Entry 4TQJ (X-ray diffraction, 2.00 A resolution); this record covers chains A and B.

Chain A (and B):
Protein: Lectin 2
From: Agrocybe aegerita
Notes: chain B of this document is another copy of the same molecule, construct and numbering; everything in this record applies to it too
UniProtKB: H6CS64 (H6CS64_AGRAE); numbering as in UniProt (aligned over 2-407)
Sequence (406 residues; row label = number of the first residue in the row):
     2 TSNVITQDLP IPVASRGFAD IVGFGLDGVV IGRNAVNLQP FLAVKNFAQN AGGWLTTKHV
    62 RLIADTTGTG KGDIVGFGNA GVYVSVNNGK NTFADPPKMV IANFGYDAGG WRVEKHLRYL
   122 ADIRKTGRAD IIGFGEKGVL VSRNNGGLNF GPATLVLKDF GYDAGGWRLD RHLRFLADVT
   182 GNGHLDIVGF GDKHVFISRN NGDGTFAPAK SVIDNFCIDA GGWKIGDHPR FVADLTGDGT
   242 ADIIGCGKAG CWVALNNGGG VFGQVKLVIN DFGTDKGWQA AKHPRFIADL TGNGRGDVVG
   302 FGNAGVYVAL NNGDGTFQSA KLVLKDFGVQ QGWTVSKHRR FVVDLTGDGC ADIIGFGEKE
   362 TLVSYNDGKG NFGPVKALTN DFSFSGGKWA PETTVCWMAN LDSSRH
Not modelled in the structure: 405-407
Differences from the reference sequence: engineered mutation Thr127 (Ile in H6CS64)
What the authors report for this chain:
  - specificity-determining residues: Leu141 (proposed by the authors, not directly observed)

Chain A / chain B interface:
Residue-residue contacts (34; chain A residue first):
  Arg17(A) - Phe42(B)
  Arg17(A) - Lys91(B)  hydrogen bond (side chain-backbone)
  Arg17(A) - Asn92(B)  hydrogen bond (side chain-backbone)
  Arg17(A) - Thr93(B)  hydrogen bond
  Phe19(A) - Arg34(B)
  Phe19(A) - Ala36(B)  hydrophobic
  Phe19(A) - Asn92(B)
  Arg34(A) - Phe19(B)
  Arg34(A) - Arg34(B)
  Arg34(A) - Asn35(B)  hydrogen bond (side chain-backbone)
  Asn35(A) - Arg34(B)  hydrogen bond (backbone-side chain)
  Asn35(A) - Asn35(B)
  Asn35(A) - Ala36(B)
  Asn35(A) - Val37(B)  hydrogen bond (side chain-backbone)
  Ala36(A) - Phe19(B)  hydrophobic
  Ala36(A) - Asn35(B)
  Ala36(A) - Ala36(B)
  Ala36(A) - Val37(B)  hydrogen bond (backbone-backbone)
  Val37(A) - Asn35(B)  hydrogen bond (backbone-side chain)
  Val37(A) - Ala36(B)  hydrogen bond (backbone-backbone)
  Val37(A) - Tyr366(B)
  Asn38(A) - Tyr366(B)
  Phe42(A) - Arg17(B)
  Lys72(A) - Ser404(B)  hydrogen bond (side chain-backbone)
  Lys91(A) - Arg17(B)  hydrogen bond (backbone-side chain)
  Asn92(A) - Arg17(B)  hydrogen bond (backbone-side chain)
  Asn92(A) - Phe19(B)
  Asn92(A) - Gly348(B)  hydrogen bond (side chain-backbone)
  Thr93(A) - Arg17(B)
  Gly348(A) - Asn92(B)  hydrogen bond (backbone-side chain)
  Tyr366(A) - Val37(B)
  Tyr366(A) - Asn38(B)
  Leu379(A) - Val37(B)  hydrophobic
  Ser404(A) - Lys72(B)
Interface residues without a listed pair, chain A (19 interface residues in all): Leu39, Thr347, Asp403
Interface residues without a listed pair, chain B (21 interface residues in all): Leu39, Leu346, Thr347, Lys377, Leu379, Asp403

In short:
The interface between chain A and chain B involves 19 residues on one side and 21 on the other, with 14
hydrogen bonds. Among the polar pairs are Arg17(A)-Lys91(B), Arg17(A)-Asn92(B) and Arg17(A)-Thr93(B). The
paper reports the specificity determinant Leu141(A).
Both chains are Lectin 2 (Agrocybe aegerita). Entry 4TQJ (Structural basis of specific recognition of
non-reducing terminal N-acetylglucosamine by an Agrocybe aegerita lection) was determined by X-ray diffraction
together with 4TQK and 4TQM from the same study.
